PDB entry 9AYS | electron microscopy, 4.60 A resolution (low resolution: residue-level contacts below are approximate; hydrogen-bond / salt-bridge calls are withheld) | chains C and D of the 12 polymer chains in the assembly

== Chain C ==
Name: Surface protein gp120
From: Human immunodeficiency virus 1
UniProtKB: Q2N0S6 (Q2N0S6_9HIV1); the author numbering skips numbers that UniProt does not, so the offset changes along the chain: 31-398 = UniProt 30-397; 400-510 = UniProt 398-508
Sequence (514 residues; each row starts with the number of its first residue; note: 1 number in that range is skipped by the numbering (no residue carries it; nothing is unmodelled there); numbers below 1 keep their minus sign (Met-4 is residue -4)):
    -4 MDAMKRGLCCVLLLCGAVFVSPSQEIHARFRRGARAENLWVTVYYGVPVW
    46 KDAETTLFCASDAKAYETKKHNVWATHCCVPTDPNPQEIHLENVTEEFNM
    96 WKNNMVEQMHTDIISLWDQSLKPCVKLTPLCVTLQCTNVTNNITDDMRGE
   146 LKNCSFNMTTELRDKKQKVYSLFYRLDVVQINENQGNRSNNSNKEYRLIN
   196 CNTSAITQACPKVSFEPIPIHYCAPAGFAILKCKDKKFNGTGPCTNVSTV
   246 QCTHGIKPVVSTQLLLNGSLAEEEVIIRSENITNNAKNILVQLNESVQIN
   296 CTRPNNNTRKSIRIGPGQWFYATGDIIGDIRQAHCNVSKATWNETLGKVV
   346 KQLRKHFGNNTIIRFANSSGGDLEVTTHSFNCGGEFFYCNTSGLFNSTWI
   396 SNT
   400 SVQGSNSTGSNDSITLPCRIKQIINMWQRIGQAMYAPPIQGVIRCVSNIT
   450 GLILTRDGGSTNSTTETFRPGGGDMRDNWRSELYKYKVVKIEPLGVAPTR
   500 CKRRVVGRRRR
Disordered / not traced: -4 to 32, 179-187, 400-409, 504-510
Construct notes: initiating methionine (-4); expression tag (-3 to 30); conflict Lys64 (Glu63 in Q2N0S6), Cys73 (Ala72 in Q2N0S6), Thr240 (Pro239 in Q2N0S6), Asn241 (Ser240 in Q2N0S6), Ile271 (Met270 in Q2N0S6), Leu288 (Phe287 in Q2N0S6), Glu290 (Thr289 in Q2N0S6), Ser291 (Pro290 in Q2N0S6), Trp314 (Ala313 in Q2N0S6), Asn331 (Thr330 in Q2N0S6), Cys500 (Ala498 in Q2N0S6), Arg508 (Glu506 in Q2N0S6), Arg509 (Lys507 in Q2N0S6)
Disulfide bonds: Cys54-Cys73, Cys119-Cys205, Cys126-Cys196, Cys131-Cys149, Cys218-Cys247, Cys228-Cys239, Cys296-Cys330, Cys377-Cys444, Cys384-Cys417
Glycans and other covalent adducts: N-acetylglucosamine (NAG) linked to Asn88, Asn133, Asn137, Asn148, Asn152, Asn197, Asn234, Asn241, Asn262, Asn276, Asn289, Asn295, Asn301, Asn331, Asn338, Asn354, Asn362, Asn385, Asn391, Asn447

== Chain D ==
Name: Transmembrane protein gp41
From: Human immunodeficiency virus 1
UniProtKB: Q2N0S6 (Q2N0S6_9HIV1); residues 510-664 here correspond to UniProt positions 507-661 (UniProt number = residue number - 3)
Sequence (155 residues; row label = number of the first residue in the row):
   510 RRAVGIGAVFLGFLGAAGSTMGAASMTLTVQARNLLSGIVQQQSNLLRAP
   560 ECQQHLLKLTVWGIKQLQARVLAVERYLRDQQLLGIWGCSGKLICCTNVP
   610 WNSTWSNRNLSEIWDNMTWLQWDKEISNYTQIIYGLLEESQNQQEKNEQD
   660 LLALD
Disordered / not traced: 510-519, 664
Construct notes: conflict Arg510 (Lys507 in Q2N0S6), Pro559 (Ile556 in Q2N0S6), Cys561 (Ala558 in Q2N0S6), Cys605 (Thr602 in Q2N0S6), Thr613 (Ser610 in Q2N0S6)
Disulfide bonds: Cys598-Cys604
Glycans and other covalent adducts: N-acetylglucosamine (NAG) linked to Asn611, Asn618, Asn637

== Interface between chain C and chain D ==
Pairs across the interface - 103 pairs, chain C then chain D:
  Leu34(C) - Pro609(D)
  Leu34(C) - Trp610(D)
  Leu34(C) - Leu619(D)
  Trp35(C) - Asn607(D)
  Trp35(C) - Val608(D)
  Trp35(C) - Pro609(D)
  Trp35(C) - Trp610(D)
  Val36(C) - Cys605(D)
  Val36(C) - Thr606(D)
  Val36(C) - Val608(D)
  Val36(C) - Pro609(D)
  Val36(C) - Trp610(D)
  Val36(C) - Trp614(D)
  Val36(C) - Ile642(D)
  Val36(C) - Leu646(D)
  Thr37(C) - Ile603(D)
  Thr37(C) - Cys604(D)
  Thr37(C) - Cys605(D)
  Val38(C) - Trp596(D)
  Val38(C) - Leu602(D)
  Val38(C) - Ile603(D)
  Val38(C) - Cys604(D)
  Tyr39(C) - Ser534(D)
  Tyr39(C) - Leu537(D)
  Tyr39(C) - Leu602(D)
  Tyr39(C) - Ile603(D)
  Tyr39(C) - Trp628(D)
  Tyr40(C) - Leu537(D)
  Tyr40(C) - Ala541(D)
  Tyr40(C) - Leu544(D)
  Tyr40(C) - Tyr586(D)
  Tyr40(C) - Leu602(D)
  Gly41(C) - Leu537(D)
  Gly41(C) - Gln540(D)
  Val42(C) - Leu537(D)
  Val42(C) - Trp628(D)
  Pro43(C) - Leu523(D)
  Pro43(C) - Ala526(D)
  Pro43(C) - Gln540(D)
  Val44(C) - Trp628(D)
  Val44(C) - Leu629(D)
  Val44(C) - Asp632(D)
  Trp45(C) - Leu523(D)
  Trp45(C) - Ala526(D)
  Trp45(C) - Leu629(D)
  Phe53(C) - Gln551(D)
  Phe53(C) - Gln575(D)
  Cys54(C) - Trp571(D)
  Lys64(C) - Glu560(D)
  Thr71(C) - His564(D)
  His72(C) - His564(D)
  His72(C) - Leu565(D)
  His72(C) - Trp571(D)
  Cys73(C) - Trp571(D)
  Cys74(C) - Ala558(D)
  Cys74(C) - Glu560(D)
  Cys74(C) - Cys561(D)
  Cys74(C) - His564(D)
  Cys74(C) - Leu565(D)
  Val75(C) - Leu555(D)
  Pro76(C) - Leu555(D)
  Thr77(C) - Leu555(D)
  Ile84(C) - Phe522(D)
  Leu86(C) - Leu523(D)
  Glu87(C) - Gly527(D)
  Asn88(C) - Gly527(D)
  Val89(C) - Gly527(D)
  Asp107(C) - Trp571(D)
  Ser110(C) - Val570(D)
  Leu111(C) - Val570(D)
  Gln114(C) - Lys567(D)
  Gln114(C) - Thr569(D)
  Gln114(C) - Val570(D)
  Pro220(C) - Gln551(D)
  Ala221(C) - Leu545(D)
  Ala221(C) - Gly547(D)
  Ala221(C) - Ile548(D)
  Ala221(C) - Gln551(D)
  Ala221(C) - Ala582(D)
  Thr244(C) - Phe522(D)
  Thr244(C) - Leu523(D)
  Lys489(C) - Arg585(D)
  Ile490(C) - Phe522(D)
  Pro492(C) - Leu544(D)
  Leu493(C) - Asp589(D)
  Leu493(C) - Tyr643(D)
  Val495(C) - Trp628(D)
  Val495(C) - Trp631(D)
  Val495(C) - Ile635(D)
  Ala496(C) - Trp610(D)
  Ala496(C) - Trp628(D)
  Ala496(C) - Trp631(D)
  Pro497(C) - Trp610(D)
  Pro497(C) - Ile622(D)
  Pro497(C) - Trp623(D)
  Pro497(C) - Trp631(D)
  Thr498(C) - Trp623(D)
  Arg499(C) - Leu619(D)
  Arg499(C) - Trp623(D)
  Cys500(C) - Cys605(D)
  Lys501(C) - Cys605(D)
  Lys501(C) - Thr606(D)
  Arg502(C) - Thr606(D)
Interface residues without a listed pair, chain C (52 interface residues in all): Thr51, Leu52, Asp78, Gly222, Ala224, Gly494
Interface residues without a listed pair, chain D (59 interface residues in all): Gly521, Ala525, Ala533, Thr536, Asn543, Lys574, Ala578, Leu592, Gln653

== In short ==
The interface between chain C and chain D involves 52 residues on one side and 59 on the other.
N-acetylglucosamine is covalently linked to Asn88(C), Asn133(C), Asn137(C), Asn148(C), Asn152(C) and Asn197(C)
and 14 more. N-acetylglucosamine is covalently linked to Asn611(D), Asn618(D) and Asn637(D).
Here chain C is Surface protein gp120 and chain D is Transmembrane protein gp41, both from Human
immunodeficiency virus 1. Entry 9AYS (HIV BG505.v5.2 (N289/N241) SOSIP Env in Complex with V5,
gp120-Interface, and Anti-Immune Complex pAbs from Rh.33203) was determined by electron microscopy, deposited
together with 9ATZ, 9AXD, 9AXI, 9AXK, 9AY6 and 9AYV.
